8FNL - chains A and B of the 12 polymer chains in the assembly; structure by electron microscopy, 2.80 A resolution.

[Chain A (and B)]
Molecule: Lamina-associated polypeptide 2, isoform alpha, Integrase chimera
From: Homo sapiens
Notes: EC 2.7.7.-, 3.1.-.-; chain B of this document is another copy of the same molecule, construct and numbering; everything in this record applies to it too
UniProt: chimeric construct of P42166, P12497: residues -53 to -3 from P42166 (LAP2A_HUMAN) positions 50-100 (UniProt number = residue number + 103); residues 1-288 from P12497 positions 1148-1435 (UniProt number = residue number + 1147)
Sequence (364 residues; row label = number of the first residue in the row; numbers below 1 keep their minus sign (Gly-75 is residue -75)):
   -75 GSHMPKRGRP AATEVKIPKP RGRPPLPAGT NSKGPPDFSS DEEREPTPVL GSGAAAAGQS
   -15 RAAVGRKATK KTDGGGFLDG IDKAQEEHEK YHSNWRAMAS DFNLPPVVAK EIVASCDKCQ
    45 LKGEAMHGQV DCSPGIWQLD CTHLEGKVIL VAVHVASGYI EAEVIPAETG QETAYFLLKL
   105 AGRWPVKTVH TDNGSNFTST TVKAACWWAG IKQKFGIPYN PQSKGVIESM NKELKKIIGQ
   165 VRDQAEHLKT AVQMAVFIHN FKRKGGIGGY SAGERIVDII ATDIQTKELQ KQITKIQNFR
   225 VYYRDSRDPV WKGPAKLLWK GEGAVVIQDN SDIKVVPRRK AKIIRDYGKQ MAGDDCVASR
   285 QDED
Unresolved in the structure: -75 to 0, 229-235, 269-288 (chain B: -75 to 1, 45-56, 140-148, 229-234, 271-288)
Differences from the reference sequence: expression tag (-75 to -54); conflict Gln-17 (Arg86 in P42166); linker (-2 to 0); engineered mutation Lys138 (Glu1285 in P12497), Lys148 (Gln1295 in P12497)
Metal / ion sites: Zn2+: His12, His16, Cys40, Cys43; Mg2+ site 1: Asp64, Asp116 (together with Dolutegravir); Mg2+ site 2: Asp64, Glu152 (together with Dolutegravir)
Small-molecule neighbours: Dolutegravir (DLU; (4R,12aS)-N-(2,4-difluorobenzyl)-7-hydroxy-4-methyl-6,8-dioxo-3,4,6,8,12,12a-hexahydro-2H-pyrido[1',2':4,5]pyrazino[2,1-b][1,3]oxazine-9-carboxamide): Asp64, Cys65, Asp116, Asn117, Gly118, Tyr143, Pro145, Gln146, Glu152
Swiss-Prot annotation at these positions:
  - modified residue: Thr-46 (Phosphothreonine), Ser-44 (Phosphoserine), Ser-37 (Phosphoserine), Ser-36 (Phosphoserine), Thr-29 (Phosphothreonine), Ser-24 (Phosphoserine), Arg-15 (Omega-N-methylarginine)
  - zinc finger: Asp3 to Gln44 (Integrase-type)
  - DNA-binding region: Phe223 to Asp270 (Integrase-type)
  - binding site (Zn(2+)): His12, His16, Cys40, Cys43
  - binding site (Mg(2+)): Asp64, Asp116, Glu152
From the paper describing this entry:
  - mutagenesis - E138K/G140A/Q148K (1.0 kcal/mol): decreased binding to Dolutegravir (from molecular simulation)
  - mutagenesis - E138K/G140A/Q148K (1.0 kcal/mol): decreased binding to DTG (from molecular simulation)
  - catalytic residues: Glu152 (citing earlier work)
  - mutagenesis - G140A (3- to 5-fold), G140S (3- to 5-fold), Q148K (5- to 10-fold): decreased catalytic activity
  - mutagenesis - E138K: unchanged catalytic activity
  - mutagenesis - Q148K: decreased growth

[Interface between chain A and chain B]
Pairs across the interface - 59 pairs, chain A then chain B:
  Tyr83(A) - Arg107(B)  hydrogen bond (side chain-backbone)
  Glu85(A) - Arg107(B)  salt bridge
  Ala86(A) - Arg107(B)  hydrogen bond (backbone-side chain)
  Glu87(A) - Tyr99(B)  hydrogen bond
  Glu87(A) - Lys103(B)  salt bridge
  Tyr99(A) - Lys173(B)
  Tyr99(A) - Gln177(B)
  Leu102(A) - Thr174(B)
  Leu102(A) - Met178(B)  hydrophobic
  Lys103(A) - Ala86(B)
  Lys103(A) - Glu87(B)  salt bridge
  Lys103(A) - Gln177(B)
  Ala105(A) - Phe181(B)
  Ala105(A) - Phe185(B)
  Gly106(A) - Val180(B)
  Gly106(A) - Phe181(B)
  Gly106(A) - Asn184(B)  hydrogen bond (backbone-side chain)
  Gly106(A) - Phe185(B)
  Arg107(A) - Tyr83(B)  hydrogen bond (backbone-side chain)
  Arg107(A) - Glu85(B)  salt bridge
  Arg107(A) - Ala86(B)  hydrogen bond (side chain-backbone)
  Arg107(A) - Gln177(B)  hydrogen bond
  Arg107(A) - Val180(B)
  Arg107(A) - Phe185(B)
  Trp108(A) - Trp108(B)  hydrophobic
  Trp108(A) - Phe185(B)
  Pro109(A) - Phe185(B)
  Trp132(A) - Gln168(B)  hydrogen bond
  Trp132(A) - Met178(B)  hydrophobic
  Trp132(A) - Phe181(B)  hydrophobic
  Trp132(A) - Ile182(B)  hydrophobic
  Gln168(A) - Trp132(B)  hydrogen bond
  Lys173(A) - Tyr99(B)
  Thr174(A) - Leu102(B)
  Gln177(A) - Tyr99(B)
  Gln177(A) - Leu102(B)
  Gln177(A) - Lys103(B)
  Gln177(A) - Arg107(B)  hydrogen bond
  Met178(A) - Leu102(B)  hydrophobic
  Met178(A) - Trp132(B)
  Val180(A) - Gly106(B)
  Val180(A) - Arg107(B)
  Phe181(A) - Ala105(B)
  Phe181(A) - Gly106(B)
  Phe181(A) - Trp132(B)  hydrophobic
  Phe181(A) - Ala133(B)
  Asn184(A) - Gly106(B)  hydrogen bond (side chain-backbone)
  Phe185(A) - Ala105(B)
  Phe185(A) - Gly106(B)
  Phe185(A) - Arg107(B)
  Phe185(A) - Trp108(B)
  Phe185(A) - Pro109(B)
  Lys188(A) - Lys215(B)
  Glu198(A) - Ile208(B)
  Val201(A) - Val201(B)
  Val201(A) - Ile204(B)  hydrophobic
  Val201(A) - Ala205(B)
  Val201(A) - Ile208(B)  hydrophobic
  Ala205(A) - Val201(B)
Also at the interface, not in a pair above, chain A (31 interface residues in all): Ala133, Ile182, Ile204, Ile208, Gln209
Also at the interface, not in a pair above, chain B (31 interface residues in all): Glu198, Asp202

[Summary]
Chain A and chain B each contribute 31 residues to their interface; the contacts include 11 hydrogen bonds and
4 salt bridges. Polar contacts include Glu85(A)-Arg107(B), Glu87(A)-Lys103(B) and Tyr83(A)-Arg107(B). Ligands
of chain A: Dolutegravir. The paper reports the catalytic residue Glu152(A); G140A, G140S and Q148K of chain A
reduce catalytic activity; 5 substitutions were tested in all.
Both chains are Lamina-associated polypeptide 2, isoform alpha, Integrase chimera (Homo sapiens). Entry 8FNL
(Structure of E138K/Q148K HIV-1 intasome with Dolutegravir bound) was determined by electron microscopy,
deposited together with 8FND, 8FNG, 8FNH, 8FNJ, 8FNM, 8FNO, 8FNP and 8FNQ.
